PDB entry 7JQQ | electron microscopy, 4.10 A resolution (low resolution: residue-level contacts below are approximate; hydrogen-bond / salt-bridge calls are withheld) | chains A and B of the 12 polymer chains in the assembly

# Chain A (and B)
Molecule: DNA packaging protein
From: Bacillus phage phi29
Notes: EC 3.6.4.-; chain B of this document is another copy of the same molecule, construct and numbering; everything in this record applies to it too
UniProtKB: P11014 (PKG16_BPPH2); residues 1-332 here = UniProt positions 1-332
Chain sequence (332 residues; each row starts with the number of its first residue):
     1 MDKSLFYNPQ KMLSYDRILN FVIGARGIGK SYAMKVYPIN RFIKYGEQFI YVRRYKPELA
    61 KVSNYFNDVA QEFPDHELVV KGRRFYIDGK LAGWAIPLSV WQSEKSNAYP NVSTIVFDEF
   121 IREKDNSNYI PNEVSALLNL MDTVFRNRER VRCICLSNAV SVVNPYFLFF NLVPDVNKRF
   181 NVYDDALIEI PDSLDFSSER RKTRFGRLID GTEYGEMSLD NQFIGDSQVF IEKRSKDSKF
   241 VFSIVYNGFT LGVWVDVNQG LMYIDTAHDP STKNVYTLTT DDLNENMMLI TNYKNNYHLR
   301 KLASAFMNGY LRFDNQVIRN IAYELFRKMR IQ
Disordered / not traced: 1-3, 331-332
Metal / ion sites: Mg2+: Ser-31, Asp-118 (together with ATP-gamma-S)
Ligand contacts: ATP-gamma-S (AGS; phosphothiophosphoric acid-adenylate ester): Phe-6, Tyr-7, Ala-25, Arg-26, Gly-27, Ile-28, Gly-29, Lys-30, Ser-31, Tyr-32, Lys-35, Asp-68, Glu-72, Asp-118
UniProt features mapped onto this chain:
  - binding site (ATP): Gly-24 to Ser-31
  - mutagenesis: Asp-118 (D118E: Complete loss of DNA packaging activity), Glu-119 (E119D: Complete loss of DNA packaging activity), Arg-122 (R122A: Complete loss of DNA packaging. No effect on ATPase activity), Lys-124 (K124A: 2.5 fold reduced DNA packaging. No effect on ATPase activity), Arg-146 (R146A/K: Complete loss of DNA packaging), Arg-327 (R327Q: Decreased packaging), Lys-328 (K328N: Complete loss of packaging), Arg-330 (R330Q: Decreased packaging)
Reported in the primary citation:
  - binding site for the 60-nt DNA strand: Lys-56
  - binding site for ATP-gamma-S: Lys-105, Arg-146
  - catalytic residues: Lys-105, Asn-158, Gln-222 (proposed by the authors, not directly observed)

# Chain A / chain B interface
Pairs across the interface - 45 pairs, chain A then chain B:
  Arg-26(A) with Trp-101(B); Asn-139(B)
  Ile-28(A) with Arg-146(B)
  Arg-53(A) with Gln-102(B); Ser-106(B)
  Glu-58(A) with Ser-106(B)
  Lys-61(A) with Arg-84(B); Trp-94(B); Asn-107(B)
  Val-62(A) with Ser-106(B)
  Asn-64(A) with Ala-108(B)
  Arg-122(A) with Trp-101(B); Gln-102(B); Lys-105(B)
  Lys-124(A) with Asn-132(B)
  Asn-128(A) with Gln-102(B)
  Asn-158(A) with Lys-105(B)
  Lys-202(A) with Arg-148(B)
  Thr-203(A) with Arg-146(B); Arg-148(B)
  Phe-205(A) with Arg-148(B)
  Arg-207(A) with Ile-18(B); Arg-150(B)
  Leu-208(A) with Asp-185(B)
  Ile-209(A) with Ile-18(B); Asp-185(B)
  Asp-210(A) with Arg-148(B)
  Glu-213(A) with Leu-138(B)
  Ser-218(A) with Leu-138(B)
  Leu-219(A) with Leu-138(B); Asp-142(B)
  Gln-222(A) with Leu-138(B); Asn-139(B)
  Phe-223(A) with Asp-142(B)
  Ile-231(A) with Leu-283(B)
  Phe-306(A) with Thr-280(B); Leu-283(B)
  Met-307(A) with Met-288(B); Leu-289(B)
  Asn-308(A) with Met-288(B)
  Gly-309(A) with Asn-284(B); Glu-285(B)
  Arg-312(A) with Glu-285(B)
  Tyr-323(A) with Thr-280(B)
  Arg-327(A) with Thr-280(B)
Other interface residues (no listed pair), chain A (35 interface residues in all): Thr-212, Glu-216, Phe-230, Glu-232
Other interface residues (no listed pair), chain B (27 interface residues in all): Phe-169, Thr-279, Asp-281, Met-287

# Overview
The interface between chain A and chain B involves 35 residues on one side and 27 on the other. Ligands of
chain A: ATP-gamma-S. Curated annotation (UniProt) lists 8 ATP-binding residues and 8 mutagenesis sites on
chain A. The paper reports catalytic residues Lys-105(A), Asn-158(A) and Gln-222(A); a binding site for
ATP-gamma-S at Lys-105(A) and Arg-146(A).
Both chains are DNA packaging protein (Bacillus phage phi29). Entry 7JQQ (The bacteriophage Phi-29 viral
genome packaging motor assembly) was determined by electron microscopy.
